Entry 4WKS (X-ray diffraction, 1.63 A resolution); this record covers chains C and A.

== Chain C ==
Molecule: Acyl-homoserine lactone acylase PvdQ
Source organism: Pseudomonas aeruginosa
Notes: EC 3.5.1.97
Reference sequence: Q9I194 (PVDQ_PSEAE); numbering as in UniProt (aligned over 217-762)
Amino-acid sequence (548 residues; row label = number of the first residue in the row):
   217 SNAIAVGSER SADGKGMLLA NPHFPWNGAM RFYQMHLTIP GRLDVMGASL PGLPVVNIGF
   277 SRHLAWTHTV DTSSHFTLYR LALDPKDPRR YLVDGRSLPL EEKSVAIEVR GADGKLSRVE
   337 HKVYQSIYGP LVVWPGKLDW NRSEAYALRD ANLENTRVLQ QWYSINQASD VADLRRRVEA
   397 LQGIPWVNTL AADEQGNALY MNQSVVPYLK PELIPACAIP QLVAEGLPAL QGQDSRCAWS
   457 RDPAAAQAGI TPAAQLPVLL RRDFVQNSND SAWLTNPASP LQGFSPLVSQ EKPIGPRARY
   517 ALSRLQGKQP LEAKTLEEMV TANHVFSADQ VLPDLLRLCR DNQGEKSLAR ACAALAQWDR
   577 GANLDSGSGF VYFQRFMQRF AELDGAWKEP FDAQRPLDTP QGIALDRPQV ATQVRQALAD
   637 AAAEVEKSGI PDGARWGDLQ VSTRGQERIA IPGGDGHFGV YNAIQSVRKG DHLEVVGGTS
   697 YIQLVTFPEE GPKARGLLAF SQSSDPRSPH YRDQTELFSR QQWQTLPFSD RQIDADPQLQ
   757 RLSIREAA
Cystine bridges: C433-C453, C555-C568
Glycans and other covalent adducts: ethylboronic acid (3QD) linked to S217
Differences from the reference sequence: expression tag (763-764)
Small-molecule neighbours: ethylboronic acid (3QD): P238, H239, F240, V286, N485
Curated features (UniProtKB/Swiss-Prot):
  - active site: S217 (Nucleophile)

== Chain A ==
Molecule: Acyl-homoserine lactone acylase PvdQ
Source organism: Pseudomonas aeruginosa
Notes: EC 3.5.1.97
Reference sequence: Q9I194 (PVDQ_PSEAE); residues 28-192 here = UniProt positions 28-192
Amino-acid sequence (165 residues; row label = number of the first residue in the row):
    28 PTGLAADIRW TAYGVPHIRA KDERGLGYGI GYAYARDNAC LLAEEIVTAR GERARYFGSE
    88 GKSSAELDNL PSDIFYAWLN QPEALQAFWQ AQTPAVRQLL EGYAAGFNRF LREADGKTTS
   148 CLGQPWLRAI ATDDLLRLTR RLLVEGGVGQ FADALVAAAP PGAEK
Disordered / not traced: 28-29
Cystine bridges: C67-C148

== How chain C and chain A interact ==
Pairs across the interface - 188 pairs, chain C then chain A:
  G244(C) - L68(A)
  G244(C) - E72(A)
  G244(C) - S91(A)
  A245(C) - E72(A)
  A245(C) - R168(A)
  A245(C) - L169(A)
  M246(C) - L169(A)  hydrophobic
  M246(C) - E172(A)
  R247(C) - L68(A)
  Y249(C) - P43(A)
  Y249(C) - A60(A)  hydrogen bond (side chain-backbone)
  Y249(C) - Y61(A)  hydrophobic
  Y249(C) - D64(A)  hydrogen bond
  Y249(C) - N65(A)
  Q250(C) - V42(A)
  Q250(C) - P43(A)
  M251(C) - P43(A)
  M251(C) - I57(A)  hydrophobic
  H252(C) - P43(A)  hydrogen bond (backbone-backbone)
  H252(C) - H44(A)  hydrogen bond
  H252(C) - I45(A)  hydrogen bond (backbone-backbone)
  L253(C) - I45(A)
  L253(C) - I57(A)  hydrophobic
  T254(C) - I45(A)  hydrogen bond (backbone-backbone)
  T254(C) - R46(A)
  T254(C) - A47(A)  hydrogen bond (backbone-backbone)
  T254(C) - L53(A)
  I255(C) - A47(A)
  I255(C) - K48(A)
  I255(C) - D49(A)
  I255(C) - E50(A)
  P256(C) - A47(A)
  R258(C) - E50(A)  salt bridge
  L259(C) - L53(A)  hydrophobic
  M262(C) - V42(A)  hydrophobic
  M262(C) - H44(A)
  P267(C) - Y61(A)
  P267(C) - L68(A)  hydrophobic
  P267(C) - L69(A)
  G268(C) - L69(A)
  G268(C) - Y130(A)
  G268(C) - L162(A)
  L269(C) - T166(A)
  P270(C) - I57(A)
  P270(C) - L126(A)  hydrophobic
  P270(C) - L127(A)
  H291(C) - G173(A)
  F292(C) - G173(A)
  F292(C) - G174(A)
  F292(C) - F178(A)  hydrophobic
  P304(C) - P188(A)
  R305(C) - P187(A)
  K319(C) - Q108(A)
  V321(C) - I101(A)  hydrophobic
  V321(C) - A104(A)  hydrophobic
  V321(C) - W105(A)
  I323(C) - L97(A)  hydrophobic
  I323(C) - D100(A)
  I323(C) - I101(A)  hydrophobic
  I323(C) - A104(A)  hydrophobic
  E324(C) - A81(A)
  E324(C) - R82(A)  hydrogen bond (backbone-backbone)
  V325(C) - A81(A)
  R326(C) - A81(A)  hydrogen bond (backbone-backbone)
  R326(C) - R82(A)
  R326(C) - Y83(A)
  R326(C) - G85(A)
  L332(C) - R82(A)
  H337(C) - I101(A)
  H337(C) - V183(A)  hydrogen bond (side chain-backbone)
  V339(C) - W105(A)
  V339(C) - L182(A)  hydrophobic
  Y340(C) - P187(A)
  Q341(C) - W105(A)  hydrogen bond
  P346(C) - W105(A)  hydrophobic
  P346(C) - L182(A)  hydrophobic
  L347(C) - L182(A)
  L347(C) - A185(A)
  V348(C) - A181(A)
  V348(C) - L182(A)
  V349(C) - A181(A)  hydrogen bond (backbone-backbone)
  V349(C) - A184(A)
  V349(C) - A185(A)  hydrophobic
  W350(C) - F178(A)  hydrophobic
  W350(C) - A181(A)
  W356(C) - A185(A)
  W356(C) - A186(A)
  W356(C) - P187(A)
  W356(C) - P188(A)
  N357(C) - P188(A)
  R358(C) - G189(A)  hydrogen bond (side chain-backbone)
  L364(C) - V175(A)  hydrophobic
  L364(C) - F178(A)  hydrophobic
  D366(C) - V171(A)
  D366(C) - G174(A)
  D366(C) - V175(A)  hydrogen bond (side chain-backbone)
  N368(C) - L170(A)
  L369(C) - L106(A)  hydrophobic
  L369(C) - R167(A)
  L369(C) - V171(A)  hydrophobic
  N371(C) - F115(A)
  N371(C) - L170(A)
  T372(C) - F115(A)
  T372(C) - A118(A)
  T372(C) - Q119(A)  hydrogen bond (backbone-side chain)
  V374(C) - T166(A)
  V374(C) - L170(A)  hydrophobic
  L375(C) - V123(A)  hydrophobic
  L375(C) - L127(A)  hydrophobic
  L375(C) - T166(A)
  Q376(C) - T120(A)  hydrogen bond
  Q376(C) - V123(A)
  Y379(C) - E50(A)  hydrogen bond
  Y379(C) - A122(A)
  Y379(C) - L126(A)  hydrophobic
  P401(C) - L170(A)  hydrophobic
  W402(C) - L169(A)  hydrogen bond (side chain-backbone)
  W402(C) - L170(A)  hydrogen bond (side chain-backbone)
  W402(C) - E172(A)
  W402(C) - G173(A)
  Q718(C) - Y40(A)
  Q718(C) - G41(A)  hydrogen bond (side chain-backbone)
  Q718(C) - V42(A)
  Q718(C) - P43(A)
  Q718(C) - N65(A)  hydrogen bond (backbone-side chain)
  S719(C) - D64(A)  hydrogen bond (side chain-backbone)
  S719(C) - N65(A)
  S720(C) - D64(A)
  S720(C) - N65(A)  hydrogen bond
  S720(C) - L68(A)
  D721(C) - C67(A)
  D721(C) - T145(A)
  D721(C) - T146(A)
  D721(C) - S147(A)  hydrogen bond
  P722(C) - S147(A)
  R723(C) - G143(A)  hydrogen bond (side chain-backbone)
  R723(C) - K144(A)
  R723(C) - T146(A)  hydrogen bond (side chain-backbone)
  R723(C) - S147(A)
  P725(C) - T145(A)
  H726(C) - Y40(A)  hydrogen bond (side chain-backbone)
  H726(C) - G41(A)
  D729(C) - Y40(A)
  Q730(C) - Y40(A)
  L733(C) - Y40(A)
  Q740(C) - Y40(A)  hydrogen bond
  P743(C) - T38(A)
  P743(C) - H44(A)
  D746(C) - R36(A)  salt bridge
  I749(C) - R36(A)
  I749(C) - T38(A)
  I749(C) - H44(A)
  D752(C) - T38(A)
  D752(C) - A39(A)  hydrogen bond (side chain-backbone)
  Q754(C) - W37(A)
  L755(C) - R36(A)
  L755(C) - W37(A)
  Q756(C) - I35(A)
  Q756(C) - R36(A)
  Q756(C) - W37(A)  hydrogen bond (backbone-backbone)
  Q756(C) - R63(A)  hydrogen bond
  R757(C) - D34(A)  salt bridge
  R757(C) - I35(A)
  R757(C) - R36(A)
  R757(C) - R46(A)
  L758(C) - D34(A)
  L758(C) - I35(A)  hydrogen bond (backbone-backbone)
  L758(C) - W37(A)  hydrophobic
  L758(C) - Y59(A)  hydrophobic
  S759(C) - A33(A)
  S759(C) - D34(A)  hydrogen bond
  I760(C) - A32(A)
  I760(C) - A33(A)  hydrogen bond (backbone-backbone)
  I760(C) - Y55(A)  hydrophobic
  I760(C) - Y59(A)  hydrophobic
  I760(C) - R136(A)
  R761(C) - L31(A)
  R761(C) - A32(A)
  R761(C) - Y55(A)
  R761(C) - R136(A)  hydrogen bond (backbone-side chain)
  E762(C) - G30(A)
  E762(C) - L31(A)  hydrogen bond (backbone-backbone)
  E762(C) - Y55(A)  hydrogen bond
  E762(C) - R136(A)
  E762(C) - R139(A)  salt bridge
  A763(C) - L31(A)
  A764(C) - L31(A)  hydrophobic
  A764(C) - R51(A)
Interface residues without a listed pair, chain C (88 interface residues in all): L266, V271, L294, V335, L354, S724, D750
Interface residues without a listed pair, chain A (89 interface residues in all): G78, S86, A132, L165, A190

== Summary ==
88 residues of chain C and 89 residues of chain A are in contact; the contacts include 37 hydrogen bonds and 4
salt bridges. Among the polar pairs are R258(C)-E50(A), D746(C)-R36(A) and R757(C)-D34(A). Ethylboronic acid
is covalently linked to S217(C).
Chain C is Acyl-homoserine lactone acylase PvdQ and chain A is Acyl-homoserine lactone acylase PvdQ, both from
Pseudomonas aeruginosa; the structure, n-Alkylboronic Acid Inhibitors Reveal Determinants of Ligand
Specificity in the Quorum-Quenching and Siderophore Biosynthetic Enzyme PvdQ, was determined by X-ray
diffraction, deposited together with 4WKT, 4WKU and 4WKV.
